PDB entry 7V38 | X-ray diffraction, 2.40 A resolution | chain A

# Chain A
Name: Nucleoprotein
From: Lassa virus (strain Mouse/Sierra Leone/Josiah/1976)
Notes: EC 3.1.13.-
UniProtKB: P13699 (NCAP_LASSJ); residues 342-569 here = UniProt positions 342-569
Sequence (249 residues; row label = number of the first residue in the row):
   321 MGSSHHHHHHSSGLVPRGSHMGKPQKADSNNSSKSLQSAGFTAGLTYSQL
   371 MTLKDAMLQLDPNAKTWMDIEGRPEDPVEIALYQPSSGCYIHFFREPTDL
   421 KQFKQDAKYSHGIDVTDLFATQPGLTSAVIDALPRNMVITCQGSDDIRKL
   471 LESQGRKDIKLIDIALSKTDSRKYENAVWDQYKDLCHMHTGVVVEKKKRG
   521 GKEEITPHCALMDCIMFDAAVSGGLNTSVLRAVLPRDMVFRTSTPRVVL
Unresolved in the structure: 321-362, 518-521
Sequence notes: initiating methionine (321); expression tag (322-341)
Ion coordination: Zn2+: Glu399, Cys506, His509, Cys529; para-mercury-benzenesulfonic acid Hg near Cys409 (its only coordinating residue here)
Residues lining bound ligands: para-mercury-benzenesulfonic acid (PMB): Gln379, Cys409, Arg551, Ala552, Val553
UniProt features mapped onto this chain:
  - binding site (Mn(2+)): Asp389, Glu391, Asp533
  - binding site (Zn(2+)): Glu399, Cys506, His509, Cys529
  - site: Asp466 (Important for exonuclease activity)
What the authors report for this chain:
  - binding site for para-mercury-benzenesulfonic acid: Cys409
  - conformationally variable residues (side-chain flip): Arg551
  - binding site for para-mercury-benzenesulfonic acid: Arg551 (from molecular simulation)
  - mutagenesis - C409A, C409A/C461A: unchanged catalytic activity

# Overview
Chain A binds para-mercury-benzenesulfonic acid. Glu399, Cys506, His509 and Cys529 coordinate Zn2+. UniProt
lists 3 Mn2+-binding residues and 4 Zn2+-binding residues. From the paper: a binding site for
para-mercury-benzenesulfonic acid at Cys409 and Arg551; C409A and C409A/C461A leave catalytic activity
unchanged.
Chain A is Nucleoprotein (Lassa virus (strain Mouse/Sierra Leone/Josiah/1976)); the structure, Crystal
structure of NP exonuclease-PCMPS complex, was determined by X-ray diffraction, deposited together with 7V37,
7V39, 7V3A, 7V3B and 7V3C.
